3L89 - chains B and M of the 6 polymer chains in the assembly; structure by X-ray diffraction, 3.50 A resolution.

# Chain B
Molecule: Fiber protein
Organism: Human adenovirus 21
Notes: fragment: Ad21 fiber knob
Reference sequence: Q2KS96 (Q2KS96_9ADEN); residues 123-323 here = UniProt positions 123-323
Chain sequence (201 residues; each row starts with the number of its first residue):
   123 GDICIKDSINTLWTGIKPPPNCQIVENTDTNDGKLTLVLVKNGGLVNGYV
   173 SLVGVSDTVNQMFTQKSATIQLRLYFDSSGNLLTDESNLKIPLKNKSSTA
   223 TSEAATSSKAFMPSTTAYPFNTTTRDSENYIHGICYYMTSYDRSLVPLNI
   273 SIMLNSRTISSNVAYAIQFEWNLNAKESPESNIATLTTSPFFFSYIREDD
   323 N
Unresolved in the structure: 123-130, 220-228

# Chain M
Molecule: Membrane cofactor protein
Organism: Homo sapiens
Notes: fragment: CD46 SCR1 and SCR2 domains
Reference sequence: P15529 (MCP_HUMAN); residues 1-126 here correspond to UniProt positions 35-160 (UniProt number = residue number + 34)
Chain sequence (126 residues; each row starts with the number of its first residue):
     1 CEEPPTFEAMELIGKPKPYYEIGERVDYKCKKGYFYIPPLATHTICDRNH
    51 TWLPVSDDACYRETCPYIRDPLNGQAVPANGTYEFGYQMHFICNEGYYLI
   101 GEEILYCELKGSVAIWSGKPPICEKV
Disulfide bonds: C1-C46, C30-C60, C65-C107, C93-C123
Covalently attached groups: N-acetylglucosamine (NAG) linked to N80
Swiss-Prot annotation at these positions:
  - glycosylation (N-linked (GlcNAc...) asparagine): N49, N80
From the paper describing this entry:
  - post-translational modification sites: N49, N80

# Chain B / chain M interface
Pairs across the interface (19):
  S262(B) with P66(M)
  Y263(B) with I115(M); W116(M), hydrogen bond (backbone-backbone); G118(M); K119(M); P120(M)
  D264(B) with I115(M); W116(M)
  R265(B) with P66(M); I115(M)
  S300(B) with K119(M), hydrogen bond (backbone-side chain)
  P301(B) with K119(M)
  E302(B) with K119(M)
  S303(B) with K119(M); P120(M), hydrogen bond (side chain-backbone); I122(M)
  N304(B) with R69(M); D70(M), hydrogen bond (side chain-backbone)
  I305(B) with R69(M)
Also at the interface, not in a pair above, chain B (11 interface residues in all): E299
Also at the interface, not in a pair above, chain M (13 interface residues in all): P71, L72, V113, P121
From the paper, about this interface:
  - specific contacts: Y263(B)-W116(M) (backbone contact), S300(B)-K119(M) (backbone contact)

# Summary
11 residues of chain B and 13 residues of chain M are in contact; the contacts include 4 hydrogen bonds. Among
the polar pairs are S300(B)-K119(M), S303(B)-P120(M) and N304(B)-D70(M). The paper describes backbone contacts
between Y263(B) and W116(M) and S300(B) and K119(M). N-acetylglucosamine is covalently linked to N80(M). The
paper reports modification sites N49(M) and N80(M).
Chain B is Fiber protein (Human adenovirus 21) and chain M is Membrane cofactor protein (Homo sapiens); the
structure, Human Adenovirus type 21 knob in complex with domains SCR1 and SCR2 of CD46 (membrane cofactor ...,
was determined by X-ray diffraction together with 3L88 from the same study.
